Entry 3EFV (X-ray diffraction, 1.90 A resolution); this record covers chains B and D of the 4 polymer chains in the assembly.

Chain B (and D):
Molecule: Putative succinate-semialdehyde dehydrogenase
Source organism: Salmonella typhimurium
Notes: EC 1.2.1.-; chain D of this document is another copy of the same molecule, construct and numbering; everything in this record applies to it too
UniProt: Q8ZPI3 (Q8ZPI3_SALTY); numbering as in UniProt (aligned over 1-462)
Amino-acid sequence (462 residues; each row starts with the number of its first residue):
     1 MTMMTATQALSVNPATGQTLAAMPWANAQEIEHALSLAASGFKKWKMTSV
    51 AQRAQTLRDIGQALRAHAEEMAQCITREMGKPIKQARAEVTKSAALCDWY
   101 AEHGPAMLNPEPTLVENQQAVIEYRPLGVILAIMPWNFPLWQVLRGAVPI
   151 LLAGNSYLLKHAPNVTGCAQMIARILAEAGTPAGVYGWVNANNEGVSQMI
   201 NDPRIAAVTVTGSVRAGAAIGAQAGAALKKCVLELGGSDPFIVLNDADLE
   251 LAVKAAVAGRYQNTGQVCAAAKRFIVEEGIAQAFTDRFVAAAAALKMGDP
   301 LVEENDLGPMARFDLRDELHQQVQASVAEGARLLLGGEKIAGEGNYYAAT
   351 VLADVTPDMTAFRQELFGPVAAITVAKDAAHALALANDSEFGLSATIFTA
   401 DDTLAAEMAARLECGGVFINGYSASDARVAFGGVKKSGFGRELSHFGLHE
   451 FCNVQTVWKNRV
Disordered / not traced: 1-4 (chain D: 1-5)
Modified / non-standard residues: Mse1, Mse3, Mse4 (selenomethionine); Mse23, Mse47, Mse71, Mse79, Mse107, Mse134, Mse171, Mse199, Mse297, Mse310, Mse359, Mse408 (selenomethionine; parent Met)
Ligand contacts: NAD (nicotinamide-adenine-dinucleotide): I133, Mse134, P135, W136, N137, Q142, R145, K160, H161, A162, P163, N193, V196, T211, G212, S213, A216, A219, I220, E234, L235, G236, G237, C268, L315, E365, F367, L393, F431

How chain B and chain D interact:
Pairs across the interface - 41 pairs, chain B then chain D:
  T5(B) - E318(D)
  T5(B) - Q322(D)  hydrogen bond (backbone-side chain)
  T5(B) - Q364(D)
  A6(B) - T360(D)
  A6(B) - Q364(D)
  T7(B) - E329(D)  hydrogen bond
  T7(B) - D358(D)
  T7(B) - T360(D)  hydrogen bond
  T7(B) - R363(D)
  T7(B) - Q364(D)
  Q8(B) - E329(D)  hydrogen bond
  L10(B) - Q321(D)
  L10(B) - Q324(D)
  L10(B) - A325(D)  hydrophobic
  V12(B) - Q324(D)
  G17(B) - Q324(D)  hydrogen bond (backbone-side chain)
  T19(B) - Q324(D)
  R215(B) - R215(D)
  R312(B) - Q321(D)
  F313(B) - D317(D)
  F313(B) - K339(D)
  D314(B) - D317(D)
  D317(B) - F313(D)
  D317(B) - D314(D)  hydrogen bond (side chain-backbone)
  D317(B) - D317(D)
  Q321(B) - L10(D)
  Q324(B) - L10(D)
  Q324(B) - V12(D)
  Q324(B) - G17(D)  hydrogen bond (side chain-backbone)
  Q324(B) - T19(D)
  A325(B) - A6(D)  hydrophobic
  A325(B) - L10(D)  hydrophobic
  E329(B) - T7(D)  hydrogen bond
  E329(B) - Q8(D)  hydrogen bond
  K339(B) - F313(D)
  D358(B) - T7(D)
  T360(B) - A6(D)
  T360(B) - T7(D)  hydrogen bond
  R363(B) - T7(D)
  Q364(B) - A6(D)
  Q364(B) - T7(D)
Other interface residues (no listed pair), chain B (26 interface residues in all): Q18, A22, A328, Mse359
Other interface residues (no listed pair), chain D (26 interface residues in all): Q18, A22, A328, Mse359

In short:
The chain B/chain D interface involves 26 residues from each chain, with 10 hydrogen bonds. Polar contacts
include T5(B)-Q322(D), T7(B)-E329(D) and T7(B)-T360(D). Bound to chain B: NAD.
Both chains are Putative succinate-semialdehyde dehydrogenase (Salmonella typhimurium). Entry 3EFV (Crystal
Structure of a Putative Succinate-Semialdehyde Dehydrogenase from Salmonella typhimurium LT2 with bound NAD)
was determined by X-ray diffraction (same publication as 3ETF).
